PDB entry 3VFJ | X-ray diffraction, 2.05 A resolution | chains A and G

# Chain A
Protein: Maltose-binding periplasmic protein, C-terminal fused by Cys-Lys-D-Ala-D-Ala
From: Escherichia coli
UniProtKB: P0AEX9 (MALE_ECOLI); residues 1-366 here correspond to UniProt positions 27-392 (UniProt number = residue number + 26)
Amino-acid sequence (378 residues; numbered 0 to 377; the number before each row is that of its first residue; numbering starts at 0):
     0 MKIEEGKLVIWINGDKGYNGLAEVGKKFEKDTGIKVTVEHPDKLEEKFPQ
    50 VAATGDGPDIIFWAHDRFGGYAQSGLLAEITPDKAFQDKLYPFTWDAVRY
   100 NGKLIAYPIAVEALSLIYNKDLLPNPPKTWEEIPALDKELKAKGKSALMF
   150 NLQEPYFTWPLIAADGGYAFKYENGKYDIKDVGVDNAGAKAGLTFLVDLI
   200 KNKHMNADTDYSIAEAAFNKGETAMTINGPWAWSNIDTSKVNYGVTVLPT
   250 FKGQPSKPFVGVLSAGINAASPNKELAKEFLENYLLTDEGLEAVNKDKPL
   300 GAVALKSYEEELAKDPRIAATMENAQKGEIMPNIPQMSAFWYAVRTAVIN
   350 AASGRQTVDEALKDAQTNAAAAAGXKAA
Disordered / not traced: 0
Differences from the reference sequence: expression tag (0)
Modified positions: CCS (carboxymethylated cysteine) at position 374; Ala376 (D-alanine; DAL); Ala377 (D-alanine; DAL)
Bound ions: Zn2+ site 1 near His39 (its only coordinating residue here); Zn2+ site 2 near Asp65 (its only coordinating residue here); Zn2+ site 3 near Asp82 (its only coordinating residue here); Zn2+ site 4: Glu111 (together with acetate ion); Zn2+ site 5: Glu172, Asp177; Zn2+ site 6 near His203 (its only coordinating residue here); Zn2+ site 7: Glu288, Glu291; Zn2+ site 8: Glu359, Asp363
Residues lining bound ligands: alpha-D-mannopyranose (MAN): Gln72, Ser73, Ala376

# Chain G
Protein: MonodeChloro- Teicoplanin A2-2
From: Actinoplanes teichomyceticus
Amino-acid sequence (7 residues; numbered 1 to 7; the number before each row is that of its first residue):
     1 GXXGGXX
Modified positions: Gly1, Gly4, Gly5 ((2R)-amino(4-hydroxyphenyl)ethanoic acid; GHP); 3MY (3-chloro-D-tyrosine) at position 2, 3FG ((2S)-amino(3,5-dihydroxyphenyl)ethanoic acid) at position 3, OMX ((betaR)-beta-hydroxy-L-Tyrosine) at position 6, 3FG ((2S)-amino(3,5-dihydroxyphenyl)ethanoic acid) at position 7
Covalently attached groups: covalent link Gly1-3FG_3, Gly5-3FG_7; covalent link 3MY_2-Gly4; covalent link Gly4-OMX_6; 2-amino-2-deoxy-beta-D-glucopyranose (GCS) linked to Gly4; glycan linked to OMX_6, 3FG_7
Residues lining bound ligands: 2-amino-2-deoxy-beta-D-glucopyranose / 8-methylnonanoic acid: 3MY_2, 3FG_3, Gly5

# Chain A / chain G interface
Contacting residue pairs (12):
  CCS_374(A) - OMX_6(G)
  Lys375(A) - Gly5(G)
  Lys375(A) - OMX_6(G)
  Lys375(A) - 3FG_7(G)  hydrogen bond (backbone-backbone)
  Ala376(A) - Gly1(G)
  Ala376(A) - Gly4(G)
  Ala376(A) - Gly5(G)
  Ala376(A) - 3FG_7(G)
  Ala377(A) - Gly1(G)
  Ala377(A) - 3MY_2(G)  hydrogen bond (backbone-backbone)
  Ala377(A) - 3FG_3(G)  hydrogen bond (backbone-backbone)
  Ala377(A) - Gly4(G)  hydrogen bond (backbone-backbone)
Also at the interface, not in a pair above, chain A (6 interface residues in all): Gln72, Pro334

# Summary
The interface between chain A and chain G involves 6 residues on one side and 7 on the other; the contacts
include 4 hydrogen bonds. Polar contacts include Ala377(A)-3FG_3(G), Ala377(A)-Gly4(G) and Lys375(A)-3FG_7(G).
Bound to chain A: alpha-D-mannopyranose. Bound to chain G: 2-amino-2-deoxy-beta-D-glucopyranose /
8-methylnonanoic acid.
Here chain A is Maltose-binding periplasmic protein, C-terminal fused by Cys-Lys-D-Ala-D-Ala (Escherichia
coli) and chain G is MonodeChloro- Teicoplanin A2-2 (Actinoplanes teichomyceticus). Entry 3VFJ (The structure
of monodechloro-teicoplanin in complex with its ligand, using MBP as a ligand carrier) was determined by X-ray
diffraction.
